Entry 2GVN (X-ray diffraction, 1.90 A resolution); this record covers chains E and F of the 4 polymer chains in the assembly.

[Chain E (and F)]
Molecule: L-asparaginase
Organism: Pectobacterium atrosepticum
Notes: EC 3.5.1.1; chain F of this document is another copy of the same molecule, construct and numbering; everything in this record applies to it too
Chain sequence (327 residues; numbered 1 to 327; the number before each row is that of its first residue):
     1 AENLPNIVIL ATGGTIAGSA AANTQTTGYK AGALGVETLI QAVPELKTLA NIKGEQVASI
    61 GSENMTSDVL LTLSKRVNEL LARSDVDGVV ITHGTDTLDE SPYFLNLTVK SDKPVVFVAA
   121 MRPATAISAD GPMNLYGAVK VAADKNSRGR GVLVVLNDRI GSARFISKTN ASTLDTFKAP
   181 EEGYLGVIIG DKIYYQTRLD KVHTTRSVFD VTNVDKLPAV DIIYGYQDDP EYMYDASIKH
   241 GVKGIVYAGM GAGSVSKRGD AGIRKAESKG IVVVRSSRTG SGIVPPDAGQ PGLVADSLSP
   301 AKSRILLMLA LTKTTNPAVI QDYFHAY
Unresolved in the structure: 1-2
Ligand contacts: aspartic acid (ASP): Gly14, Thr15, Gly61, Ser62, Glu63, Gly94, Thr95, Asp96, Ala120, Met121

[Chain E / chain F interface]
Contacting residue pairs - 43 pairs, chain E then chain F:
  Asn23(E) - Glu45(F)  hydrogen bond
  Thr24(E) - Glu45(F)
  Thr24(E) - Tyr136(F)
  Thr24(E) - Asp191(F)
  Thr26(E) - Gly190(F)
  Thr27(E) - Gly190(F)
  Glu45(E) - Asn23(F)  hydrogen bond
  Glu45(E) - Thr24(F)
  Glu45(E) - Ile127(F)
  Arg122(E) - Met133(F)
  Arg122(E) - Asp158(F)  salt bridge
  Ile127(E) - Glu45(F)
  Ile127(E) - Pro132(F)  hydrophobic
  Ile127(E) - Met133(F)
  Ser128(E) - Ala129(F)  hydrogen bond (side chain-backbone)
  Ser128(E) - Asp130(F)
  Ser128(E) - Pro132(F)
  Ser128(E) - Met133(F)  hydrogen bond (side chain-backbone)
  Ala129(E) - Ser128(F)  hydrogen bond (backbone-side chain)
  Asp130(E) - Ser128(F)
  Pro132(E) - Ile127(F)  hydrophobic
  Pro132(E) - Ser128(F)
  Met133(E) - Arg122(F)
  Met133(E) - Ile127(F)
  Met133(E) - Ser128(F)  hydrogen bond (backbone-side chain)
  Tyr136(E) - Thr24(F)
  Asn157(E) - Leu174(F)
  Asn157(E) - Asp175(F)  hydrogen bond
  Asp158(E) - Arg122(F)  salt bridge
  Arg159(E) - Thr173(F)
  Arg159(E) - Asp175(F)  salt bridge
  Ser172(E) - Ile189(F)
  Thr173(E) - Arg159(F)
  Leu174(E) - Asn157(F)
  Asp175(E) - Asn157(F)  hydrogen bond
  Asp175(E) - Arg159(F)  salt bridge
  Asp175(E) - Asp175(F)
  Asp175(E) - Lys178(F)  salt bridge
  Lys178(E) - Asp175(F)  salt bridge
  Ile189(E) - Ser172(F)
  Gly190(E) - Thr26(F)
  Gly190(E) - Thr27(F)
  Asp191(E) - Thr24(F)
Interface residues without a listed pair, chain E (26 interface residues in all): Gly131, Asn170
Interface residues without a listed pair, chain F (26 interface residues in all): Gly131, Asn170

[Overview]
Chain E and chain F each contribute 26 residues to their interface; the contacts include 8 hydrogen bonds and
6 salt bridges. Polar contacts include Arg122(E)-Asp158(F), Arg159(E)-Asp175(F) and Asp175(E)-Lys178(F).
Ligands of chain E: aspartic acid.
Chain E and chain F are both L-asparaginase (Pectobacterium atrosepticum); the structure, L-asparaginase from
Erwinia carotovora in complex with aspartic acid, was determined by X-ray diffraction together with 2HLN from
the same study.
